6UEA - chains B and F of the 12 polymer chains in the assembly; structure by electron microscopy, 3.00 A resolution.

== Chain B (and F) ==
Protein: Immunoglobulin heavy constant alpha 2
Source organism: Homo sapiens
Notes: chain F of this document is another copy of the same molecule, construct and numbering; everything in this record applies to it too
UniProt: P01877 (IGHA2_HUMAN); residues 242-472 here correspond to UniProt positions 110-340 (UniProt number = residue number - 132)
Sequence (245 residues; numbered 228 to 472; the number before each row is that of its first residue):
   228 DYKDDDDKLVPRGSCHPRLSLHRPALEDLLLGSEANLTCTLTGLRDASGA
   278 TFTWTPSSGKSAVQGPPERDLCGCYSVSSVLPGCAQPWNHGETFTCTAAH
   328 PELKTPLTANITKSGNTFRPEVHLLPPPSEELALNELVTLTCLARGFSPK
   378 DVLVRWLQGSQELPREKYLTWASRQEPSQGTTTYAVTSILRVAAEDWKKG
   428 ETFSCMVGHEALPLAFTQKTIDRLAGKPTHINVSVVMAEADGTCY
Not modelled in the structure: 228-241
Construct notes: expression tag (228-241); conflict Leu451 (Met319 in P01877)
UniProt features mapped onto this chain:
  - glycosylation (N-linked (GlcNAc...) asparagine): Asn263, Asn337 (complex)
Cystine bridges: Cys266-Cys323, Cys369-Cys432
Covalent attachments: N-acetylglucosamine (NAG) linked to Asn337
Reported in the primary citation:
  - self-association interface (contacts with another copy of this molecule): Val462, Met464

== How chain B and chain F interact ==
Residue-residue contacts - 8 pairs, chain B then chain F:
  Met464(B) - Val460(F)  hydrophobic
  Asp468(B) - Lys454(F)  hydrogen bond (backbone-side chain)
  Thr470(B) - Ala452(F)
  Thr470(B) - Lys454(F)
  Cys471(B) - Ala452(F)
  Tyr472(B) - Leu351(F)
  Tyr472(B) - Lys446(F)
  Tyr472(B) - Thr447(F)
Other interface residues (no listed pair), chain B (6 interface residues in all): Ala467
Other interface residues (no listed pair), chain F (9 interface residues in all): Gly453, Pro455, Ile458

== Overview ==
The interface between chain B and chain F involves 6 residues on one side and 9 on the other, with 1 hydrogen
bond. Its one hydrogen-bonded contact is Asp468(B)-Lys454(F). N-acetylglucosamine is covalently linked to
Asn337(B). The paper reports a self-association interface involving Val462(B) and Met464(B).
Chain B and chain F are both Immunoglobulin heavy constant alpha 2 (Homo sapiens); the structure, Structure of
pentameric sIgA complex, was determined by electron microscopy together with 6UE7, 6UE8 and 6UE9 from the same
study.
